PDB entry 4LT7 | X-ray diffraction, 2.50 A resolution | chain A

Chain A:
Protein: Rabphilin-3A
Organism: Rattus norvegicus
Notes: fragment: C2 1 domain residues 378-510
UniProt: P47709 (RP3A_RAT); residues 378-510 here = UniProt positions 378-510
Sequence (133 residues; each row starts with the number of its first residue):
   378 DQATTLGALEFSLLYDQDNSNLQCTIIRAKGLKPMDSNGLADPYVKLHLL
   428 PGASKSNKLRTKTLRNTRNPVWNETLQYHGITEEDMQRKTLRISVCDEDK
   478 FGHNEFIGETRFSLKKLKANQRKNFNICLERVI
Disordered / not traced: 378-381, 510
Curated features (UniProtKB/Swiss-Prot):
  - binding site (Ca(2+)): M412, D413, D419, D474, E475, D476, E482
Bound ions: Ca2+: D413, D476

Overview:
The Ca2+ site is built by D413 and D476. From UniProt: 7 Ca2+-binding residues.
Chain A is Rabphilin-3A (Rattus norvegicus); the structure, Crystal structure of the c2a domain of
rabphilin-3a in complex with a calcium, was determined by X-ray diffraction together with 4NP9 and 4NS0 from
the same study.
